PDB entry 4KNU | X-ray diffraction, 1.80 A resolution | chains B and F of the 3 polymer chains in the assembly

# Chain B (and F)
Name: Multicopper oxidase type 1
Organism: Nitrosomonas europaea
Notes: chain F of this document is another copy of the same molecule, construct and numbering; everything in this record applies to it too
UniProt: Q82VX5 (Q82VX5_NITEU); residues 25-309 here = UniProt positions 25-309
Sequence (285 residues; row label = number of the first residue in the row):
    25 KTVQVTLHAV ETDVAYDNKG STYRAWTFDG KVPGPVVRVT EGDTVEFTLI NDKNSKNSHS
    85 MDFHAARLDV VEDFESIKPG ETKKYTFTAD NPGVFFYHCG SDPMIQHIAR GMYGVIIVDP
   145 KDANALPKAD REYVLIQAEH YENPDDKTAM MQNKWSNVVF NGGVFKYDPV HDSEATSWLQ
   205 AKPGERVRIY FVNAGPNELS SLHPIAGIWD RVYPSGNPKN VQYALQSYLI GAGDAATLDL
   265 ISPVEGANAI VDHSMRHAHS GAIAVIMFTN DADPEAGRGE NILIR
Metal / ion sites: Cu ion site 1: His83, Cys123, His131, Met136; Cu ion site 2: His88, His122 (shared with 1 residue of chain A); Cu ion site 3: His277 (shared with His88(F), His122(F) of chain F)

# How chain B and chain F interact
Contacting residue pairs (68; chain B residue first):
  Leu223(B) - Leu223(F)  hydrophobic
  Ser225(B) - Gly255(F)
  Ser225(B) - Ala256(F)  hydrogen bond (side chain-backbone)
  His227(B) - His88(F)  hydrogen bond
  Ile229(B) - Asp86(F)
  Ile229(B) - Val94(F)  hydrophobic
  Ile229(B) - Phe98(F)  hydrophobic
  Ile229(B) - Met128(F)  hydrophobic
  Ala230(B) - Ala90(F)
  Ala230(B) - Arg91(F)
  Ala230(B) - Leu92(F)  hydrogen bond (backbone-backbone)
  Ala230(B) - Val94(F)
  Ala230(B) - Phe98(F)  hydrophobic
  Gly231(B) - Ala90(F)
  Ile232(B) - Arg91(F)
  Ile232(B) - Asn115(F)
  Ile232(B) - Phe119(F)  hydrophobic
  Gln246(B) - Asn244(F)
  Tyr247(B) - Lys243(F)
  Tyr247(B) - Asn244(F)  hydrogen bond (backbone-side chain)
  Ala248(B) - Asn115(F)
  Ala248(B) - Ser239(F)
  Ala248(B) - Asn241(F)
  Leu249(B) - Pro238(F)  hydrophobic
  Leu249(B) - Ser239(F)
  Leu249(B) - Asn244(F)
  Gln250(B) - His88(F)  hydrogen bond
  Gln250(B) - Val118(F)  hydrogen bond (side chain-backbone)
  Gln250(B) - Phe119(F)
  Gln250(B) - Phe120(F)  hydrogen bond (side chain-backbone)
  Gln250(B) - Ser239(F)  hydrogen bond
  Gln250(B) - Asp258(F)
  Gln250(B) - Ala259(F)
  Ser251(B) - Gly257(F)  hydrogen bond (side chain-backbone)
  Ser251(B) - Asp258(F)
  Leu253(B) - Leu223(F)  hydrophobic
  Leu253(B) - Leu253(F)  hydrophobic
  Leu253(B) - Gly255(F)
  Ile265(B) - Arg91(F)  hydrogen bond (backbone-side chain)
  Pro267(B) - Arg91(F)
  Val268(B) - Leu92(F)
  Gly270(B) - Asp93(F)
  Ala271(B) - Leu92(F)
  Ala271(B) - Asp93(F)  hydrogen bond (backbone-side chain)
  Ala271(B) - Val94(F)  hydrogen bond (backbone-backbone)
  Asn272(B) - Leu92(F)
  His277(B) - His88(F)  hydrogen bond
  His277(B) - Phe120(F)
  His277(B) - His122(F)
  His277(B) - Pro220(F)
  His277(B) - Ala256(F)
  His277(B) - Gly257(F)
  Ser278(B) - Pro220(F)
  Ser278(B) - Asn221(F)  hydrogen bond (side chain-backbone)
  Ser278(B) - Ala256(F)
  Met279(B) - Met128(F)  hydrophobic
  Met279(B) - Ile129(F)  hydrophobic
  Met279(B) - Pro220(F)  hydrogen bond (backbone-backbone)
  Met279(B) - Asn221(F)
  Arg280(B) - Ile129(F)
  Arg280(B) - Met175(F)  hydrogen bond (side chain-backbone)
  Arg280(B) - Gln176(F)
  Arg280(B) - Asn177(F)
  Arg280(B) - Asn221(F)  hydrogen bond (backbone-side chain)
  His283(B) - Pro127(F)
  His283(B) - Met128(F)
  His283(B) - Ile129(F)  hydrogen bond (side chain-backbone)
  His283(B) - Met175(F)
Other interface residues (no listed pair), chain B (29 interface residues in all): Ser266, Glu269, Ala273, Ser284
Other interface residues (no listed pair), chain F (36 interface residues in all): Val95, Ile132, Met174

# Overview
29 residues of chain B and 36 residues of chain F are in contact; the contacts include 18 hydrogen bonds.
Among the polar pairs are Ser225(B)-Ala256(F), His227(B)-His88(F) and Tyr247(B)-Asn244(F). His88(B) and
His122(B) coordinate Cu ion site 2.
Chain B and chain F are both Multicopper oxidase type 1 (Nitrosomonas europaea); the structure, Copper nitrite
reductase from Nitrosomonas europaea at pH 6.5, was determined by X-ray diffraction, deposited together with
4KNS and 4KNT.
